PDB entry 4BQA | X-ray diffraction, 2.50 A resolution | chains A and B of the 3 polymer chains in the assembly

# Chain A
Molecule: Protein C-ets-2
Source organism: Homo sapiens
Notes: fragment: ets domain, residues 325-464
UniProtKB: P15036 (ETS2_HUMAN); numbering as in UniProt (aligned over 325-464)
Amino-acid sequence (142 residues; row label = number of the first residue in the row):
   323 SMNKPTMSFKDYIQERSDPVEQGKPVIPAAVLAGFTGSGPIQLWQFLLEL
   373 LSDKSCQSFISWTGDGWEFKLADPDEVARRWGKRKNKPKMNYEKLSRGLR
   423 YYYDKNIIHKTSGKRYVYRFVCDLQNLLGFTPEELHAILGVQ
Disordered / not traced: 323-328, 461-464
Sequence notes: expression tag (323-324)
Curated features (UniProtKB/Swiss-Prot):
  - DNA-binding region: Ile363 to Val443 (ETS)
What the authors report for this chain:
  - contacts within the chain: Arg338-Glu343 (salt bridge)
  - conformationally variable residues (loop rearrangement, order/disorder transition): Arg338 to Lys346, Asp387, Arg401, Arg406, Lys436, Arg441

# Chain B
Molecule: 10-nt DNA strand
Sequence (10 nucleotides; numbered 1 to 10; the number before each row is that of its first residue):
     1 ACCGGAAGTG

# Interface between chain A and chain B
Contacting residue pairs (16; chain A residue first):
  Tyr414(A) with DC2(B), hydrogen bond to the phosphate
  Arg419(A) with DG4(B), hydrogen bond to the base; DG5(B), hydrogen bond to the base
  Arg422(A) with DC3(B), base contact; DG4(B), hydrogen bond to the base
  Tyr423(A) with DA6(B), hydrogen bond to the base; DA7(B), hydrogen bond to the base
  Tyr425(A) with DC3(B), hydrogen bond to the phosphate; DG4(B), phosphate contact
  Lys432(A) with DC2(B), salt bridge to the phosphate; DC3(B), phosphate contact
  Lys436(A) with DC2(B), phosphate contact
  Arg437(A) with DA1(B), phosphate contact; DC2(B), phosphate contact
  Tyr438(A) with DA1(B), sugar contact; DC2(B), hydrogen bond to the phosphate
Other interface residues (no listed pair), chain A (10 interface residues in all): Tyr440

# Summary
10 residues of chain A and 7 residues of chain B are in contact, with 8 hydrogen bonds and 1 salt bridge.
Among the polar pairs are Arg419(A)-DG4(B), Arg419(A)-DG5(B) and Arg422(A)-DG4(B). From the paper:
conformational variability at Arg338(A), Asp387(A) and Arg401(A) among others; contacts within the chain
involving Arg338(A) and Glu343(A).
Here chain A is Protein C-ets-2 (Homo sapiens) and chain B is a 10-nt DNA strand. Entry 4BQA (Crystal
structure of the ETS domain of human ETS2 in complex with DNA) was determined by X-ray diffraction.
